4U0S - chains A and B; structure by X-ray diffraction, 2.49 A resolution.

== Chain A (and B) ==
Molecule: Adenosine monophosphate-protein transferase FICD
Source organism: Homo sapiens
Notes: EC 2.7.7.-; chain B of this document is another copy of the same molecule, construct and numbering; everything in this record applies to it too
UniProt: Q9BVA6 (FICD_HUMAN); residue numbers follow UniProt; this construct covers 102-445
Chain sequence (344 residues; numbered 102 to 445; the number before each row is that of its first residue):
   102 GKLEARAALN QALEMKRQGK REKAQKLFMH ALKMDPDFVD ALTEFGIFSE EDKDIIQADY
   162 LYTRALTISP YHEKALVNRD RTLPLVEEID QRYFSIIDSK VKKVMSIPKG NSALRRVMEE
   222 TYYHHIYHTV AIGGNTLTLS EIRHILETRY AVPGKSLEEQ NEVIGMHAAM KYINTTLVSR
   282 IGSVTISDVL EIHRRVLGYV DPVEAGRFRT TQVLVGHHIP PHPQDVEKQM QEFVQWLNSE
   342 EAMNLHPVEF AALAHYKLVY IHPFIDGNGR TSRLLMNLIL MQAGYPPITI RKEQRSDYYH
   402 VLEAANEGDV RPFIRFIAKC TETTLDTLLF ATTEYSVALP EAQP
Unresolved in the structure: 102-107, 209-211, 434-445 (chain B: 102-107, 209-211, 435-445)
Construct notes: engineered mutation G234 (Glu in Q9BVA6)
Ion coordination: Mg2+: D367 (together with ADP)
Small-molecule neighbours: ADP (adenosine-5'-diphosphate): G234, V316, H319, H356, V360, H363, I366, D367, G368, N369, G370, R371, R374, Y399, Y400, L403, E404, N407
Curated features (UniProtKB/Swiss-Prot):
  - motif: T230 to I233, G235 (Inhibitory (S/T)XXXE(G/N) motif)
  - active site: H363
  - binding site (ATP): V316 to H319, D367 to R374, Y399, Y400, N407
  - modified residue: T183 (O-AMP-threonine)
  - glycosylation: N275 (N-linked (GlcNAc...) asparagine)
  - natural variant: R374 (R374H: In SPG92; uncertain significance)
  - mutagenesis: T168 (T168A: Does not affect level of auto-AMPylation), S170 (S170A: Does not affect level of auto-AMPylation), Y172 (Y172F: Does not affect level of auto-AMPylation), T183 (T183A: Decreased AMPylation), L258 (L258D: Abolishes homodimerization), N275 (N275Q: Strongly decreased N-glycosylation. Abolished N-glycosylation; when associated with Q-446), H363 (H363A: Abolishes adenylyltransferase activity)
Reported in the primary citation:
  - binding site for ADP: V316, V360, G368 to G370, L403, N407
  - Mg2+ coordination: D367
  - mutagenesis - E234G (Kd 160 nM): increased binding to ADP

== Interface between chain A and chain B ==
Contacting residue pairs (40):
  I246(A) with L258(B), hydrophobic
  R250(A) with S257(B); L258(B), hydrogen bond (backbone-backbone)
  Y251(A) with G255(B); K256(B); S257(B); L258(B)
  A252(A) with A252(B), hydrophobic; V253(B); K256(B), hydrogen bond (backbone-backbone); L258(B), hydrophobic; Q261(B)
  V253(A) with A252(B)
  P254(A) with P254(B), hydrophobic
  G255(A) with Y251(B)
  K256(A) with Y251(B); A252(B), hydrogen bond (backbone-backbone)
  S257(A) with R250(B); Y251(B)
  L258(A) with I246(B), hydrophobic; R250(B), hydrogen bond (backbone-backbone); L258(B), hydrophobic; Q261(B); I265(B), hydrophobic
  Q261(A) with A252(B); L258(B)
  N262(A) with N262(B), hydrogen bond
  I265(A) with L258(B), hydrophobic
  R295(A) with P303(B)
  R296(A) with V304(B)
  G299(A) with G299(B); P303(B)
  Y300(A) with Y300(B); V301(B); P303(B)
  V301(A) with Y300(B)
  P303(A) with R295(B); G299(B); Y300(B)
  V304(A) with R296(B)
Interface features reported in the paper:
  - hot spots on chain A (mutagenesis) - L258D: abolished binding to another copy of this molecule

== In short ==
Chain A and chain B each contribute 20 residues to their interface; the contacts include 5 hydrogen bonds.
Polar contacts include N262(A)-N262(B), R250(A)-L258(B) and A252(A)-K256(B). Bound to chain A: ADP. From the
paper: a binding site for ADP at V316(A), V360(A) and G368(A) among others; E234G of chain A increases binding
to ADP.
Both chains are Adenosine monophosphate-protein transferase FICD (Homo sapiens). Entry 4U0S (Structure of
Eukaryotic fic domain containing protein with ADP) was determined by X-ray diffraction (same publication as
4U07, 4U0U and 4U0Z).
